8APJ - chains j and q of the 42 polymer chains in the assembly; structure by electron microscopy, 3.80 A resolution.

Chain j:
Name: ATPTB6
From: Trypanosoma brucei brucei
UniProtKB: D0A5R7 (D0A5R7_TRYB9); residues 1-169 here = UniProt positions 1-169
Amino-acid sequence (169 residues; row label = number of the first residue in the row):
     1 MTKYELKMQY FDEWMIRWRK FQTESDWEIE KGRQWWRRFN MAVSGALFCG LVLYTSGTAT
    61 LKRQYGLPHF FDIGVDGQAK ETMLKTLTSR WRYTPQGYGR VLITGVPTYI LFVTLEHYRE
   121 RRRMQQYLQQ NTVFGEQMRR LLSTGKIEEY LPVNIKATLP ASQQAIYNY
Unresolved in the structure: 1
Residues lining bound ligands: 1,2-diacyl-sn-glycero-3-phosphocholine (PC1): Cys-49, Val-52, Arg-63, Gln-64, Tyr-65, Val-75, Met-83

Chain q:
Name: ATPEG3
From: Trypanosoma brucei brucei
UniProtKB: Q583U4 (Q583U4_TRYB2); numbering as in UniProt (aligned over 1-98)
Amino-acid sequence (98 residues; numbered 1 to 98; the number before each row is that of its first residue):
     1 MTENIEAVMS DFWSNPADHF RPNLKALTLY AERQHYVDRW LHVKERWLAP WYLPWWSPLF
    61 QLGTWYSQRS RNLFLVENHL SYRPYKFRRN DEDRNNPY
Unresolved in the structure: 1-13
Residues lining bound ligands:
  - 1,2-diacyl-sn-glycero-3-phosphocholine (PC1): Trp-65, Tyr-66, Arg-69, Ser-70, Leu-73, Phe-74
  - Q7G (2-{[(4-O-alpha-D-glucopyranosyl-alpha-D-glucopyranosyl)oxy]methyl}-4-{[(3beta,9beta,14beta,17beta,25R)-spirost-5-en-3-yl]oxy}butyl 4-O-alpha-D-glucopyranosyl-alpha-D-glucopyranoside): Trp-47, Trp-51, Tyr-52

Chain j / chain q interface:
Residue-residue contacts (63; chain j residue first):
  Lys-3(j) with Leu-48(q), hydrogen bond (side chain-backbone); Ala-49(q), hydrogen bond (side chain-backbone); Pro-50(q), hydrogen bond (side chain-backbone); Leu-53(q), hydrogen bond (side chain-backbone); Phe-60(q)
  Glu-5(j) with Phe-60(q); Thr-64(q)
  Leu-6(j) with Glu-45(q); Leu-48(q); Ala-49(q), hydrophobic; Phe-60(q), hydrophobic
  Gln-9(j) with Leu-41(q), hydrogen bond (side chain-backbone); Lys-44(q); Glu-45(q); Arg-71(q)
  Tyr-10(j) with Asp-38(q); Leu-41(q); His-42(q), hydrogen bond; Glu-45(q)
  Asp-12(j) with Gln-68(q); Arg-71(q)
  Glu-13(j) with Arg-33(q), salt bridge; Leu-41(q); Arg-71(q), salt bridge
  Met-15(j) with Leu-75(q), hydrophobic
  Ile-16(j) with Arg-71(q); Phe-74(q), hydrophobic; Leu-75(q), hydrophobic
  Arg-17(j) with Gln-34(q)
  Arg-19(j) with Phe-74(q); Leu-75(q); Glu-77(q), hydrogen bond (side chain-backbone)
  Gln-22(j) with Leu-75(q), hydrogen bond (side chain-backbone)
  Trp-27(j) with Leu-75(q); Val-76(q), hydrogen bond (side chain-backbone); Asn-78(q)
  Glu-30(j) with Asn-72(q), hydrogen bond; Leu-75(q); Val-76(q)
  Lys-31(j) with Val-76(q)
  Arg-33(j) with Gln-68(q); Asn-72(q)
  Gln-34(j) with Asn-72(q); Leu-73(q); Val-76(q)
  Arg-37(j) with Arg-69(q); Asn-72(q), hydrogen bond; Leu-73(q)
  Met-41(j) with Trp-65(q), hydrophobic
  Tyr-109(j) with Trp-56(q), hydrogen bond (side chain-backbone); Ser-57(q), hydrogen bond (side chain-backbone); Pro-58(q); Gln-61(q)
  Phe-112(j) with Trp-65(q)
  Val-113(j) with Trp-55(q), hydrophobic; Trp-56(q), hydrophobic; Gln-61(q)
  Glu-116(j) with Trp-65(q)
  His-117(j) with Trp-55(q)
  Glu-120(j) with Gln-68(q)
  Arg-123(j) with Gln-68(q), hydrogen bond; Asn-72(q)
  Glu-149(j) with Gln-34(q), hydrogen bond
Other interface residues (no listed pair), chain j (29 interface residues in all): Thr-2, Thr-114
Other interface residues (no listed pair), chain q (31 interface residues in all): Val-37, Trp-51

Overview:
Chain j and chain q form an interface of 29 and 31 residues respectively; the contacts include 15 hydrogen
bonds and 2 salt bridges. Polar contacts include Glu-13(j)/Arg-33(q), Glu-13(j)/Arg-71(q) and
Lys-3(j)/Leu-48(q). Ligands of chain j: 1,2-diacyl-sn-glycero-3-phosphocholine. Chain q binds compound Q7G and
1,2-diacyl-sn-glycero-3-phosphocholine.
Chain j is ATPTB6 and chain q is ATPEG3, both from Trypanosoma brucei brucei; the structure, rotational state
2d of Trypanosoma brucei mitochondrial ATP synthase, was determined by electron microscopy, deposited together
with 8AP6, 8AP7, 8AP8, 8AP9, 8APA, 8APB and 7 further entries.
